PDB entry 1FDZ | X-ray diffraction, 2.60 A resolution | chains A and C of the 4 polymer chains in the assembly

== Chain A (and C) ==
Name: N-acetylneuraminate lyase
Source organism: Escherichia coli
Notes: EC 4.1.3.3; chain C of this document is another copy of the same molecule, construct and numbering; everything in this record applies to it too
UniProtKB: P0A6L4 (NANA_ECOLI); residues 2-297 here correspond to UniProt positions 1-296 (UniProt number = residue number - 1)
Amino-acid sequence (297 residues; row label = number of the first residue in the row):
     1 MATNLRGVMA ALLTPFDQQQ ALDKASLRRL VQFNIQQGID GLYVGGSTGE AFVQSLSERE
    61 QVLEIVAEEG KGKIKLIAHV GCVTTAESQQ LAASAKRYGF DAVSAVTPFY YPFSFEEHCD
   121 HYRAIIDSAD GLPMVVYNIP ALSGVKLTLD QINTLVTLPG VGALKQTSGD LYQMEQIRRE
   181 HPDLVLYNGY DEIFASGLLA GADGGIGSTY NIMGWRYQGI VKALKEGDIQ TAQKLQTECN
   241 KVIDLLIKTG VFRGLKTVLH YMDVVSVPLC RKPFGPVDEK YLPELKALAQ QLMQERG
Not modelled in the structure: 1-3, 296-297 (chain C: 1-3, 295-297)
Sequence notes: conflict Gly70 (Ala69 in P0A6L4), Thr84 (Ser83 in P0A6L4)
UniProt features mapped onto this chain:
  - site: Tyr111 (Required to correctly position the proton donor)
Covalently attached groups: pyruvic acid (PYR) linked to Lys165
Residues lining bound ligands: pyruvic acid (PYR): Ala11, Tyr43, Gly46, Ser47, Thr48, Tyr137, Thr167, Gly189, Ile206

== Interface between chain A and chain C ==
Pairs across the interface - 45 pairs, chain A then chain C:
  Gly169(A) with Gly169(C)
  Leu171(A) with Leu171(C), hydrophobic; Ile193(C)
  Tyr172(A) with Glu192(C); Ile193(C); Asn240(C); Ile243(C); Asp244(C), hydrogen bond; Ile247(C)
  Glu175(A) with Thr237(C); Asn240(C)
  Gln176(A) with Asp244(C)
  Arg179(A) with Asn240(C); Lys241(C); Asp244(C), salt bridge
  Glu192(A) with Tyr172(C)
  Ile193(A) with Leu171(C); Tyr172(C)
  Ala195(A) with Leu199(C)
  Ser196(A) with Leu171(C); Ser196(C), hydrogen bond (side chain-backbone); Ala200(C)
  Leu198(A) with Gln233(C)
  Leu199(A) with Ala195(C); Ser196(C); Leu199(C), hydrophobic; Ile229(C), hydrophobic; Gln233(C), hydrogen bond (backbone-side chain)
  Ala200(A) with Ser196(C)
  Leu224(A) with Ile229(C)
  Gly227(A) with Gly227(C)
  Ile229(A) with Leu224(C); Ile229(C), hydrophobic
  Gln233(A) with Leu198(C); Leu199(C), hydrogen bond (side chain-backbone)
  Thr237(A) with Glu175(C)
  Asn240(A) with Tyr172(C); Glu175(C); Arg179(C)
  Lys241(A) with Arg179(C)
  Ile243(A) with Tyr172(C)
  Asp244(A) with Tyr172(C), hydrogen bond; Gln176(C); Arg179(C), salt bridge
  Ile247(A) with Tyr172(C)

== Summary ==
Chain A and chain C each contribute 23 residues to their interface; the contacts include 5 hydrogen bonds and
2 salt bridges. Polar pairs include Arg179(A)-Asp244(C), Tyr172(A)-Asp244(C) and Ser196(A)-Ser196(C). Pyruvic
acid is covalently linked to Lys165(A).
Both chains are N-acetylneuraminate lyase (Escherichia coli). Entry 1FDZ (N-acetylneuraminate lyase in complex
with pyruvate via borohydride reduction) was determined by X-ray diffraction together with 1FDY from the same
study.
